9B9N - chains A and B; structure by X-ray diffraction, 2.28 A resolution.

Chain A (and B):
Molecule: Pyrroloquinoline quinone (Coenzyme PQQ) biosynthesis protein C
Source organism: Pseudomonas aeruginosa
Notes: EC 1.3.3.11; chain B of this document is another copy of the same molecule, construct and numbering; everything in this record applies to it too
Reference sequence: A0A0C7AN42 (A0A0C7AN42_PSEAI); numbering as in UniProt (aligned over 1-328)
Chain sequence (351 residues; each row starts with the number of its first residue; numbers below 1 keep their minus sign (Met-22 is residue -22)):
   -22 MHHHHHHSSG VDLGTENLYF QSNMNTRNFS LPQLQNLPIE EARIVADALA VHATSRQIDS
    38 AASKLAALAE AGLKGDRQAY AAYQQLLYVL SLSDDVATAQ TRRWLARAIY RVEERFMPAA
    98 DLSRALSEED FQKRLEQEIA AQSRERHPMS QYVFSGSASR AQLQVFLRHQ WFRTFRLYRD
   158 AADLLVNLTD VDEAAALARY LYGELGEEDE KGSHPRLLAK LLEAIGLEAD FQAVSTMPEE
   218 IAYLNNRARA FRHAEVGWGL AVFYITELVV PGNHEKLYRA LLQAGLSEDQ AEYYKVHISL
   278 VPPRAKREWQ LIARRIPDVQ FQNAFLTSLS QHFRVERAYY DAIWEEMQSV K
Disordered / not traced: -22 to 2, 328
Differences from the reference sequence: initiating methionine (-22); expression tag (-21 to 0)
Metal / ion sites: Fe ion: Glu181, His191, His274 (together with A1AL2)
Residues lining bound ligands: A1AL2 ((2R)-2-{[(2Z)-2-(hydroxyimino)ethyl]sulfanyl}butanedioic acid): Arg121, Gln147, Arg150, Thr151, Leu154, Tyr177, Glu181, Tyr220, Arg224, Thr243, Glu244, Val247, His251, Tyr270, His274, Arg281
What the authors report for this chain:
  - conformationally variable residues (loop rearrangement): Val278, Arg281
  - contacts within the chain: Glu244-Arg281 (hydrogen bond)
  - Fe ion coordination: Glu181, His191, His274
  - binding site for A1AL2: Arg121, Gln147, Arg150, Tyr220, Arg224, His251, Tyr270
  - mutagenesis - Y270F: unchanged catalytic activity on 1 equiv of Fe(II)
  - mutagenesis - R121A, R150A, E181A, H191A, E244A, H274A, R281A: abolished catalytic activity on A1AL2
  - mutagenesis - Q147A (3-10-fold), Y177F (3-10-fold), Y220F (3-10-fold), R224A (3-10-fold), H251A (3-10-fold), Y270F (10-fold): decreased catalytic activity on A1AL2
  - catalytic residues: Glu181, His191, His274 (proposed by the authors, not directly observed)

Chain A / chain B interface:
Contacting residue pairs (59):
  Asp36(A) - Ser32(B)  hydrogen bond
  Asp71(A) - Thr166(B)
  Val73(A) - Asn164(B)
  Val73(A) - Ala231(B)
  Gln77(A) - Arg80(B)  hydrogen bond (side chain-backbone)
  Gln77(A) - Trp81(B)
  Gln77(A) - Arg84(B)
  Thr78(A) - Trp81(B)
  Thr78(A) - Arg84(B)  hydrogen bond
  Arg80(A) - Gln77(B)  hydrogen bond (backbone-side chain)
  Trp81(A) - Gln77(B)
  Trp81(A) - Thr78(B)
  Trp81(A) - Trp81(B)  hydrophobic
  Arg84(A) - Gln77(B)
  Arg84(A) - Thr78(B)  hydrogen bond
  Arg153(A) - Thr166(B)  hydrogen bond (side chain-backbone)
  Arg153(A) - Val168(B)
  Tyr155(A) - Thr166(B)
  Tyr155(A) - Val168(B)
  Tyr155(A) - Ala171(B)  hydrophobic
  Arg156(A) - Thr166(B)  hydrogen bond (side chain-backbone)
  Ala159(A) - Leu162(B)  hydrophobic
  Val163(A) - Val163(B)  hydrophobic
  Asn164(A) - Val73(B)
  Thr166(A) - Asp71(B)
  Thr166(A) - Val73(B)
  Thr166(A) - Arg153(B)  hydrogen bond (backbone-side chain)
  Thr166(A) - Tyr155(B)
  Thr166(A) - Arg156(B)  hydrogen bond (backbone-side chain)
  Val168(A) - Tyr155(B)
  Val168(A) - Leu182(B)  hydrophobic
  Val168(A) - Phe208(B)  hydrophobic
  Asp169(A) - Glu187(B)
  Asp169(A) - Arg193(B)  salt bridge
  Ala171(A) - Tyr155(B)  hydrophobic
  Ala171(A) - Leu182(B)
  Ala172(A) - Leu182(B)  hydrophobic
  Ala172(A) - Glu187(B)
  Ala175(A) - Leu182(B)  hydrophobic
  Arg176(A) - Tyr179(B)
  Arg176(A) - Glu184(B)
  Arg176(A) - Glu185(B)
  Arg176(A) - Glu187(B)  salt bridge
  Tyr179(A) - Tyr179(B)  hydrophobic
  Leu182(A) - Val168(B)  hydrophobic
  Leu182(A) - Ala172(B)  hydrophobic
  Leu182(A) - Ala175(B)  hydrophobic
  Glu184(A) - Arg176(B)
  Glu185(A) - Arg176(B)
  Glu185(A) - Arg284(B)  salt bridge
  Glu187(A) - Asp169(B)
  Glu187(A) - Arg176(B)  salt bridge
  Glu187(A) - Arg284(B)  salt bridge
  Arg193(A) - Asp169(B)  salt bridge
  Phe208(A) - Val168(B)  hydrophobic
  Ala231(A) - Val73(B)
  Ala231(A) - Ala74(B)  hydrophobic
  Arg284(A) - Glu185(B)  salt bridge
  Arg284(A) - Glu187(B)  salt bridge
Also at the interface, not in a pair above, chain A (39 interface residues in all): Ser32, Ile35, Ala74, Asp160, Leu162, Asp167, Leu178, Ser190, Pro192
Also at the interface, not in a pair above, chain B (38 interface residues in all): Ile35, Asp36, Ala159, Asp160, Leu178, Ser190, Pro192

In short:
39 residues of chain A face 38 of chain B across their interface, with 9 hydrogen bonds and 8 salt bridges.
Polar pairs include Asp169(A)-Arg193(B), Arg176(A)-Glu187(B) and Glu185(A)-Arg284(B). The paper reports
catalytic residues Glu181(A), His191(A) and His274(A); R121A, R150A and E181A of chain A, among others,
abolish catalytic activity on A1AL2; 13 substitutions were tested in all.
Both chains are Pyrroloquinoline quinone (Coenzyme PQQ) biosynthesis protein C (Pseudomonas aeruginosa). Entry
9B9N (Crystal structure of FlcD from Pseudomonas aeruginosa bound to iron (II) and substrate) was determined
by X-ray diffraction, deposited together with 8W1Q, 9B9M and 9B9O.
